Entry 9J0Z (electron microscopy, 2.60 A resolution); this record covers chains A and B of the 4 polymer chains in the assembly.

# Chain A (and B)
Name: Potassium channel GORK
Organism: Arabidopsis thaliana
Notes: chain B of this document is another copy of the same molecule, construct and numbering; everything in this record applies to it too
Reference sequence: Q94A76 (GORK_ARATH); numbering as in UniProt (aligned over 51-820)
Sequence (770 residues; row label = number of the first residue in the row):
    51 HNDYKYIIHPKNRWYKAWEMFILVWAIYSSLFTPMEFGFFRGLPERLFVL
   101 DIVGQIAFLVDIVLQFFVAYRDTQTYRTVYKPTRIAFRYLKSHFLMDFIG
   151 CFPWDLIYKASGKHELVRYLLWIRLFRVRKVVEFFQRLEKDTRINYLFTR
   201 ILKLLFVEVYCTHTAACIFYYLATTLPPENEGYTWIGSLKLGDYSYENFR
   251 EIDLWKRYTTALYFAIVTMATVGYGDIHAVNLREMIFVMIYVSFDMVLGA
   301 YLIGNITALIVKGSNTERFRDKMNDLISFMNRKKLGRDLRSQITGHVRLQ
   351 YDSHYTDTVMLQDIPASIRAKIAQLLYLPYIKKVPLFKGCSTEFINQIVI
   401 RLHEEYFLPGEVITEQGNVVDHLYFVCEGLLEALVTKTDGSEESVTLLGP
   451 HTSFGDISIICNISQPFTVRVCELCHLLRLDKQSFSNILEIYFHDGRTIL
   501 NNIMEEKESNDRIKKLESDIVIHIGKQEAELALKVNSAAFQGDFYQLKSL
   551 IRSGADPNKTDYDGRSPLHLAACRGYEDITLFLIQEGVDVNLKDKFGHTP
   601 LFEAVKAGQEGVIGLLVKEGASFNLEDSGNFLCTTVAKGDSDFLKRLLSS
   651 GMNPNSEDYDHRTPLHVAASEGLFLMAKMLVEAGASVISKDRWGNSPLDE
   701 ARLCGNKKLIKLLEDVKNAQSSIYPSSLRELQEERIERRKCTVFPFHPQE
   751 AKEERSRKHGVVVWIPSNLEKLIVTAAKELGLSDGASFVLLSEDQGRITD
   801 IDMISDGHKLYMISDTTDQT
Disordered / not traced: 435-444, 506-820 (chain B: 51, 435-444, 507-820)
Metal / ion sites: K+ site 1: Thr271 (shared with Thr271(B) of chain B; 1 residue of chain C; 1 residue of chain D); K+ site 2: Thr271, Val272 (shared with Thr271(B), Val272(B) of chain B; 2 residues of chain C; 2 residues of chain D); K+ site 3: Val272, Gly273 (shared with Val272(B), Gly273(B) of chain B; 2 residues of chain C; 2 residues of chain D); K+ site 4: Gly273, Tyr274 (shared with Gly273(B), Tyr274(B) of chain B; 2 residues of chain C; 2 residues of chain D)
Swiss-Prot annotation at these positions:
  - binding site (a nucleoside 3',5'-cyclic phosphate): Leu386 to Glu508

# Chain A / chain B interface
Contacting residue pairs (96):
  His51(A) with Cys472(B), hydrogen bond
  Arg121(A) with Leu408(B)
  Gln124(A) with Leu474(B)
  Thr125(A) with Glu473(B); Leu474(B), hydrogen bond (backbone-backbone)
  Tyr126(A) with Leu349(B); Asp352(B); Ser353(B), hydrogen bond; Leu474(B), hydrophobic
  Arg127(A) with Pro409(B); Cys472(B), hydrogen bond (side chain-backbone); Glu473(B), salt bridge
  Glu189(A) with Thr316(B), hydrogen bond (backbone-side chain); Arg320(B)
  Lys190(A) with Arg348(B), hydrogen bond (backbone-side chain)
  Asp191(A) with Arg320(B)
  Thr192(A) with Arg320(B), hydrogen bond
  Ile194(A) with Arg320(B), hydrogen bond (backbone-side chain)
  Asn195(A) with Arg320(B), hydrogen bond (backbone-side chain)
  Tyr196(A) with Thr316(B); Glu317(B); Arg320(B)
  Gly232(A) with Gly242(B); Asp243(B), hydrogen bond (backbone-backbone)
  Tyr233(A) with Leu241(B); Asp243(B); Tyr244(B), hydrophobic; Lys256(B), hydrogen bond
  Phe264(A) with Tyr274(B)
  Thr268(A) with Tyr274(B), hydrogen bond
  Thr271(A) with Ala270(B); Thr271(B)
  Val272(A) with Val272(B)
  Gly273(A) with Val272(B); Gly273(B); Tyr274(B)
  Tyr274(A) with Tyr274(B)
  Gly275(A) with Tyr274(B)
  His278(A) with Leu241(B); Asp276(B), salt bridge
  Ala279(A) with Tyr263(B); Asp276(B)
  Val280(A) with Leu241(B); Gly242(B)
  Leu282(A) with Lys256(B); Thr259(B)
  Met285(A) with Leu241(B), hydrophobic; Tyr246(B); Tyr263(B), hydrophobic
  Ile286(A) with Thr259(B)
  Val288(A) with Tyr263(B), hydrophobic
  Met289(A) with Thr259(B); Leu262(B), hydrophobic; Ile266(B), hydrophobic
  Val292(A) with Ile266(B), hydrophobic; Ala270(B)
  Ser293(A) with Ile266(B)
  Met296(A) with Met269(B), hydrophobic
  Val297(A) with Leu205(B), hydrophobic
  Ala300(A) with Ile303(B), hydrophobic; Ile306(B)
  Tyr301(A) with Ile306(B), hydrophobic; Ile310(B), hydrophobic
  Ile303(A) with Ile303(B), hydrophobic
  Gly304(A) with Thr307(B); Ile310(B)
  Asn305(A) with Ile310(B)
  Thr307(A) with Thr307(B)
  Ala308(A) with Ile310(B), hydrophobic; Val311(B), hydrophobic
  Val311(A) with Val311(B), hydrophobic
  Lys312(A) with Val311(B), hydrogen bond (side chain-backbone); Gly313(B); Glu317(B), salt bridge
  Thr356(A) with Phe329(B); Arg332(B), hydrogen bond
  Val359(A) with Asp325(B)
  Met360(A) with Phe329(B), hydrophobic
  Asp363(A) with Lys322(B)
  Ile364(A) with Ile343(B), hydrophobic
  Ala366(A) with Glu405(B), hydrogen bond (backbone-side chain); Arg479(B)
  Ser367(A) with Glu405(B); Tyr424(B)
  Ile368(A) with Leu339(B), hydrophobic; Ile343(B), hydrophobic; His346(B)
  Lys371(A) with Leu339(B)
  Ile372(A) with Leu335(B), hydrophobic; Ile343(B), hydrophobic
  Leu375(A) with Lys334(B); Leu335(B), hydrophobic
  Leu376(A) with Phe329(B), hydrophobic; Lys333(B)
  Glu404(A) with Lys333(B), salt bridge
  Ile491(A) with Gln483(B)
Interface residues without a listed pair, chain A (63 interface residues in all): Ser238, Ile277, Asp357, Pro365, His476, Tyr492
Interface residues without a listed pair, chain B (58 interface residues in all): Glu208, Trp255, Thr260, Val267, Leu302, Leu326, Lys482, Asn487

# Overview
The interface between chain A and chain B involves 63 residues on one side and 58 on the other, with 15
hydrogen bonds and 4 salt bridges. Among the polar pairs are Arg127(A)-Glu473(B), His278(A)-Asp276(B) and
Lys312(A)-Glu317(B).
Chain A and chain B are both Potassium channel GORK (Arabidopsis thaliana); the structure, Cryo-EM Structure
of the Guard Cell Potassium Channel GORK N50 deletion, was determined by electron microscopy, deposited
together with 9J0X, 9J0Y and 9J10.
